8XAY - chains C and H of the 20 polymer chains in the assembly; structure by electron microscopy, 2.81 A resolution.

Chain C:
Name: ATP-binding protein
Organism: Escherichia coli
Reference sequence: A0A9X9SUP5 (A0A9X9SUP5_ECOLX); residues 1-571 here = UniProt positions 1-571
Chain sequence (571 residues; numbered 1 to 571; the number before each row is that of its first residue):
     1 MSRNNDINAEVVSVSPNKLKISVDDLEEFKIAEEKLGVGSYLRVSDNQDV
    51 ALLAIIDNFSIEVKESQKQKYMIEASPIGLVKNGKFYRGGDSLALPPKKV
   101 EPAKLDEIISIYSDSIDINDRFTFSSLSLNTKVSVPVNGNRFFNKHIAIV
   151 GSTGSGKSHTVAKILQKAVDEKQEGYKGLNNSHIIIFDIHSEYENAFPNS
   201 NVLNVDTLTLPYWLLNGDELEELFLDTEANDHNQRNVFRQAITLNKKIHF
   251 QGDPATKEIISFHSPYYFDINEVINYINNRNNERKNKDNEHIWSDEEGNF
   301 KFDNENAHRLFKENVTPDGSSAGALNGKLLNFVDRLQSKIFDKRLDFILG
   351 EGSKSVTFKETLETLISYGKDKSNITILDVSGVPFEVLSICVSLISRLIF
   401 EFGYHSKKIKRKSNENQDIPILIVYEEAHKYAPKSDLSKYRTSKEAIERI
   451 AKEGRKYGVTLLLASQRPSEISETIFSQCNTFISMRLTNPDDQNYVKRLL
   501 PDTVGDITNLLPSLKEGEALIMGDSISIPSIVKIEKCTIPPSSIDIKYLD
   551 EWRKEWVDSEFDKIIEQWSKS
Unresolved in the structure: 1-4
Ion coordination: Mg2+: Ser158 (together with ATP-gamma-S)
Ligand contacts:
  - ATP-gamma-S (AGS; phosphothiophosphoric acid-adenylate ester), molecule 1: Ser152, Thr153, Gly154, Ser155, Gly156, Lys157, Ser158, His159, Glu426, Glu427, Gln466, Glu516, Gly517, Lys533, Ile534, Glu535, Lys536, Ser543, Ile544, Asp545
  - ATP-gamma-S (AGS), molecule 2: Lys452, Arg455, Lys456
Reported in the primary citation:
  - binding site for ATP-gamma-S: Lys157
  - mutagenesis - K157A: decreased growth in response to phage lambda

Chain H:
Name: DUF4297
Organism: Escherichia coli
Reference sequence: A0A9X9SUN3 (A0A9X9SUN3_ECOLX); residues 1-394 here = UniProt positions 1-394
Chain sequence (394 residues; each row starts with the number of its first residue):
     1 MDRSAVDTIRGYCYQVDKTIIEIFSLPQMDDSIDIECIEDVDVYNDGHLT
    51 AIQCKYYESTDYNHSVISKPIRLMLSHFKDNKEKGANYYLYGHYKSGQEK
   101 LTLPLKVDFFKSNFLTYTEKKIKHEYHIENGLTEEDLQAFLDRLVININA
   151 KSFDDQKKETIQIIKNHFQCEDYEAEHYLYSNAFRKTYDISCNKKDRRIK
   201 KSDFVESINKSKVLFNIWFYQYEGRKEYLRKLKESFIRRSVNTSPYARFF
   251 ILEFQDKTDIKTVKDCIYKIQSNWSNLSKRTDRPYSPFLLFHGTSDANLY
   301 ELKNQLFNEDLIFTDGYPFKGSVFTPKMLIEGFSNKEIHFQFINDIDDFN
   351 ETLNSINIRKEVYQFYTENCLDIPSQLPQVNIQVKDFADIKEIV
Unresolved in the structure: 1-150

Interface between chain C and chain H:
Pairs across the interface (16):
  Leu26(C) - Arg283(H)
  Glu27(C) - Arg283(H)  salt bridge
  Glu28(C) - Ser244(H)
  Phe29(C) - Thr243(H)
  Phe29(C) - Ser244(H)
  Phe29(C) - Pro245(H)
  Phe29(C) - Arg283(H)
  Lys30(C) - Ser244(H)  hydrogen bond
  Lys30(C) - Tyr246(H)  hydrogen bond
  Glu33(C) - Ser240(H)  hydrogen bond
  Glu33(C) - Asn242(H)  hydrogen bond
  Val63(C) - Arg280(H)
  Lys64(C) - Arg280(H)
  Glu65(C) - Lys279(H)  salt bridge
  Glu65(C) - Arg280(H)
  Gln69(C) - Asp282(H)
Also at the interface, not in a pair above, chain H (11 interface residues in all): Val241

In short:
The interface between chain C and chain H involves 10 residues on one side and 11 on the other; the contacts
include 4 hydrogen bonds and 2 salt bridges. Polar pairs include Glu27(C)-Arg283(H), Glu65(C)-Lys279(H) and
Lys30(C)-Ser244(H). The paper reports a binding site for ATP-gamma-S at Lys157(C); K157A of chain C reduces
growth in response to phage lambda.
Chain C is ATP-binding protein and chain H is DUF4297, both from Escherichia coli; the structure, Cryo-EM
structure of an anti-phage defense complex bound to ATPrS and DNA, was determined by electron microscopy,
deposited together with 8XAU, 8XAV, 8XAW and 8XAX.
